8CY0 - chains A and E of the 3 polymer chains in the assembly; structure by X-ray diffraction, 2.65 A resolution.

# Chain A
Protein: Site-specific DNA-methyltransferase (adenine-specific)
Organism: Clostridioides difficile
Notes: EC 2.1.1.72
Reference sequence: A0A031WG99 (A0A031WG99_CLODI); residues 1-577 here = UniProt positions 1-577
Sequence (577 residues; row label = number of the first residue in the row):
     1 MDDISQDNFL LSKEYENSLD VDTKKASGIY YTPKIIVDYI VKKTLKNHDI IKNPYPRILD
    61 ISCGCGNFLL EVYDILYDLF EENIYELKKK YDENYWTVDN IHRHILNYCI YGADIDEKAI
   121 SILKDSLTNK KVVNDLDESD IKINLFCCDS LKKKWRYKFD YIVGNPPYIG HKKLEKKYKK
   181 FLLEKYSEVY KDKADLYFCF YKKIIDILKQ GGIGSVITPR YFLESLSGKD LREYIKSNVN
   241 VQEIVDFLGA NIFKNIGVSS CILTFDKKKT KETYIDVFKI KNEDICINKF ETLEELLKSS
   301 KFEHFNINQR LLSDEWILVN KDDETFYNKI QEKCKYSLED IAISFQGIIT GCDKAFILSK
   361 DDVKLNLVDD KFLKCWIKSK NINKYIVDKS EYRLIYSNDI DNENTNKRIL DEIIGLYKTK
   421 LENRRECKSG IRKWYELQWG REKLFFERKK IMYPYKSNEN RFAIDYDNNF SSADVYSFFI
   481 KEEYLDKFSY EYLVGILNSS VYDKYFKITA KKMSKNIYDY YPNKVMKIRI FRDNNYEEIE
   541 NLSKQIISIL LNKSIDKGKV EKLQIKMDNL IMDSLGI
Disordered / not traced: 1-27, 133-137
Bound ions: K+ site 1: Lys88, Lys89, Tyr91, Glu93; K+ site 2: Gly249, Ala250, Val258, Ser259
Ligand contacts: N-(4-phenylbutyl)adenosine (Q9W): Gly28, Tyr30, Ile61, Ser62, Gly64, Asp114, Ile115, Asp116, Cys148, Asp149, Ser150, Asn165, Pro166, Pro167, Ile169, Tyr178, Leu196, Phe200

# Chain E
Molecule: 14-nt DNA strand
Sequence (14 nucleotides; numbered 1 to 14; the number before each row is that of its first residue):
     1 ATGGGACTTT TTGA

# How chain A and chain E interact
Contacting residue pairs (45):
  His171(A) - DT11(E)  base contact
  His171(A) - DT12(E)  sugar contact
  Lys172(A) - DT9(E)  hydrogen bond to the base
  Lys172(A) - DT10(E)  hydrogen bond to the base
  Lys172(A) - DT11(E)  sugar contact
  Lys172(A) - DT12(E)  phosphate contact
  Lys176(A) - DT12(E)  salt bridge to the phosphate
  Lys176(A) - DG13(E)  phosphate contact
  Lys179(A) - DT12(E)  hydrogen bond to the phosphate
  Lys179(A) - DG13(E)  salt bridge to the phosphate
  Leu183(A) - DA14(E)  phosphate contact
  Lys191(A) - DA14(E)  phosphate contact
  Asp192(A) - DG13(E)  hydrogen bond to the phosphate
  Asp192(A) - DA14(E)  hydrogen bond to the phosphate
  Lys193(A) - DT12(E)  base contact
  Lys193(A) - DG13(E)  hydrogen bond to the base
  Asn255(A) - DG3(E)  base contact
  Ile349(A) - DT10(E)  base contact
  Ile349(A) - DT11(E)  base contact
  Gly351(A) - DT10(E)  sugar contact
  Cys352(A) - DT10(E)  phosphate contact
  Asp353(A) - DT10(E)  hydrogen bond to the phosphate
  Lys378(A) - DT8(E)  phosphate contact
  Lys378(A) - DT9(E)  salt bridge to the phosphate
  Ser379(A) - DT8(E)  hydrogen bond to the phosphate
  Lys380(A) - DT8(E)  salt bridge to the phosphate
  Lys420(A) - DT11(E)  salt bridge to the phosphate
  Arg424(A) - DT11(E)  phosphate contact
  Arg425(A) - DT12(E)  base contact
  Arg425(A) - DG13(E)  hydrogen bond to the base
  Arg425(A) - DA14(E)  base contact
  Gln438(A) - DT11(E)  base contact
  Gln438(A) - DT12(E)  base contact
  Trp439(A) - DT11(E)  base contact
  Trp439(A) - DT12(E)  hydrogen bond to the base
  Tyr455(A) - DT8(E)  hydrogen bond to the base
  Tyr455(A) - DT9(E)  base contact
  Lys456(A) - DT8(E)  base contact
  Ser472(A) - DT10(E)  base contact
  Ala473(A) - DT10(E)  base contact
  Asp474(A) - DT8(E)  sugar contact
  Asp474(A) - DT9(E)  phosphate contact
  Lys515(A) - DG5(E)  salt bridge to the phosphate
  Ile517(A) - DC7(E)  base contact
  Ile517(A) - DT8(E)  base contact
Interface residues without a listed pair, chain A (31 interface residues in all): Lys254, Thr350, Glu426
Interface residues without a listed pair, chain E (11 interface residues in all): DT2

# Summary
The interface between chain A and chain E involves 31 residues on one side and 11 on the other, with 11
hydrogen bonds and 6 salt bridges. Among the polar pairs are Lys172(A)-DT9(E), Lys172(A)-DT10(E) and
Lys193(A)-DG13(E). Ligands of chain A: N-(4-phenylbutyl)adenosine.
Here chain A is Site-specific DNA-methyltransferase (adenine-specific) (Clostridioides difficile) and chain E
is a 14-nt DNA strand. Entry 8CY0 (CamA Adenine Methyltransferase Complexed to Cognate Substrate DNA and
Inhibitor MC4756 (Compound 178)) was determined by X-ray diffraction together with 8CXS, 8CXT, 8CXU, 8CXV,
8CXW, 8CXX and 7 further entries from the same study.
